6RAE - chain A; structure by X-ray diffraction, 2.05 A resolution.

[Chain A]
Name: Secretory apparatus ATP synthase (Associated with virulence)
Source organism: Salmonella typhimurium (strain SL1344)
Reference sequence: A0A0H3NGZ8 (A0A0H3NGZ8_SALTS); residues 80-431 here = UniProt positions 80-431
Chain sequence (363 residues; numbered 79 to 441; the number before each row is that of its first residue):
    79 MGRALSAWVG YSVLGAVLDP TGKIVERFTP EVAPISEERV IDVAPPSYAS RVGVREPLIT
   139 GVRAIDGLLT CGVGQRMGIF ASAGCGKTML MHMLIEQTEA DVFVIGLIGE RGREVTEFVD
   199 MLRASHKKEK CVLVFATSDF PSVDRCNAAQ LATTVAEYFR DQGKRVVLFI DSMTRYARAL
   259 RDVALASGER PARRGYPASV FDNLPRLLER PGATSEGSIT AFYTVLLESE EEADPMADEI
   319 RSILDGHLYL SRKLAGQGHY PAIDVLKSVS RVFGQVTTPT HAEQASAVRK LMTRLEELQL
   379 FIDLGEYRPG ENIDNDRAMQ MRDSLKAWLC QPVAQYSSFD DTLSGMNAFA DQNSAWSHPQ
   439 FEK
Disordered / not traced: 79-81, 434-441
Sequence notes: initiating methionine (79); expression tag (432-441)
What the authors report for this chain:
  - contacts within the chain: Y385-D394 (hydrogen bond)
  - conformationally variable residues (order/disorder transition): K368 to R400

[In short]
The paper reports conformational variability at K368; contacts within the chain involving Y385 and D394.
Chain A is Secretory apparatus ATP synthase (Associated with virulence) (Salmonella typhimurium (strain
SL1344)); the structure, Structural analysis of the Salmonella type III secretion system ATPase InvC, was
determined by X-ray diffraction together with 6RAD and 6SDX from the same study.
